Entry 2BX7 (X-ray diffraction, 2.04 A resolution); this record covers chains A and B.

Chain A (and B):
Molecule: Dihydroorotate dehydrogenase
From: Lactococcus lactis
Notes: EC 1.3.3.1; chain B of this document is another copy of the same molecule, construct and numbering; everything in this record applies to it too
UniProt: P54321 (PYRDA_LACLC); residue numbers follow UniProt; this construct covers 1-311
Amino-acid sequence (311 residues; each row starts with the number of its first residue):
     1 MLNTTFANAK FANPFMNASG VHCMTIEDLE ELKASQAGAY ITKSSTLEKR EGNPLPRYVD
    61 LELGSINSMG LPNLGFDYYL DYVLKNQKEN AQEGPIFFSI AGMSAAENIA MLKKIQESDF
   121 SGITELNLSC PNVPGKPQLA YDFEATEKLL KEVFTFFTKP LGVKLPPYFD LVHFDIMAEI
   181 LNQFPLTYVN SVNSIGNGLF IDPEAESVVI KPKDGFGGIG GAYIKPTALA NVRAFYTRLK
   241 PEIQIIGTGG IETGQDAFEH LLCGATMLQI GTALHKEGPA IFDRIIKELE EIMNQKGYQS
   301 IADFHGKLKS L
Bound ions: Mg2+: K33, S35
Small-molecule neighbours: FMN (flavin mononucleotide): A18, S19, G20, V21, K43, S44, Y58, S65, N67, M69, L71, E125, N127, K164, V192, N193, S194, G220, G221, I224, T248, G249, G250, I251, I270, G271, T272

How chain A and chain B interact:
Contacting residue pairs - 104 pairs, chain A then chain B:
  L63(A) - L63(B)  hydrophobic
  P137(A) - D170(B)
  P137(A) - V172(B)  hydrophobic
  Q138(A) - F169(B)  hydrogen bond (side chain-backbone)
  Q138(A) - D170(B)  hydrogen bond
  F169(A) - Q138(B)  hydrogen bond (backbone-side chain)
  F169(A) - F169(B)  hydrophobic
  F169(A) - I195(B)  hydrophobic
  F169(A) - G196(B)
  F169(A) - N197(B)  hydrogen bond (backbone-side chain)
  D170(A) - P137(B)
  D170(A) - Q138(B)  hydrogen bond (side chain-backbone)
  D170(A) - N197(B)
  L171(A) - N197(B)
  V172(A) - P137(B)  hydrophobic
  I195(A) - F169(B)  hydrophobic
  I195(A) - T227(B)
  G196(A) - F169(B)
  N197(A) - F169(B)  hydrogen bond (side chain-backbone)
  N197(A) - D170(B)
  N197(A) - L171(B)
  N197(A) - A230(B)
  G198(A) - P226(B)
  G198(A) - A230(B)
  L199(A) - P226(B)  hydrogen bond (backbone-backbone)
  L199(A) - L229(B)
  L199(A) - A230(B)
  L199(A) - R233(B)
  L199(A) - L308(B)  hydrophobic
  I201(A) - L229(B)  hydrophobic
  I201(A) - E259(B)
  I201(A) - C263(B)  hydrophobic
  I201(A) - L308(B)  hydrophobic
  P203(A) - Q255(B)
  P203(A) - F258(B)
  P203(A) - E259(B)
  P203(A) - K296(B)  hydrogen bond (backbone-side chain)
  E204(A) - K296(B)  hydrogen bond (backbone-side chain)
  E206(A) - F258(B)
  E206(A) - L262(B)
  E206(A) - K296(B)  salt bridge
  E206(A) - Y298(B)  hydrogen bond
  E206(A) - L308(B)
  E206(A) - K309(B)  hydrogen bond (backbone-backbone)
  S207(A) - L308(B)
  S207(A) - K309(B)  hydrogen bond (side chain-backbone)
  S207(A) - L311(B)
  V208(A) - L308(B)
  V208(A) - K309(B)  hydrogen bond (backbone-backbone)
  V208(A) - S310(B)
  V208(A) - L311(B)
  V209(A) - L311(B)
  I210(A) - L311(B)
  K211(A) - L311(B)
  D214(A) - S310(B)  hydrogen bond
  F216(A) - A230(B)
  F216(A) - R233(B)
  F216(A) - A234(B)
  I219(A) - P226(B)  hydrophobic
  A222(A) - Y223(B)
  Y223(A) - A222(B)
  Y223(A) - Y223(B)
  Y223(A) - P226(B)  hydrophobic
  P226(A) - G198(B)
  P226(A) - L199(B)  hydrogen bond (backbone-backbone)
  P226(A) - I219(B)  hydrophobic
  P226(A) - Y223(B)  hydrophobic
  T227(A) - I195(B)
  L229(A) - L199(B)
  L229(A) - I201(B)  hydrophobic
  A230(A) - N197(B)
  A230(A) - G198(B)
  A230(A) - L199(B)
  A230(A) - F216(B)
  R233(A) - L199(B)
  R233(A) - F216(B)
  A234(A) - F216(B)
  Q255(A) - P203(B)
  F258(A) - P203(B)
  F258(A) - E206(B)
  E259(A) - I201(B)
  E259(A) - P203(B)
  L262(A) - E206(B)
  C263(A) - L199(B)  hydrophobic
  C263(A) - I201(B)  hydrophobic
  K296(A) - P203(B)
  K296(A) - E204(B)  hydrogen bond (side chain-backbone)
  K296(A) - E206(B)  salt bridge
  Y298(A) - E206(B)  hydrogen bond
  L308(A) - I201(B)  hydrophobic
  L308(A) - E206(B)
  L308(A) - S207(B)
  L308(A) - V208(B)
  K309(A) - A205(B)  hydrogen bond (side chain-backbone)
  K309(A) - E206(B)  hydrogen bond (backbone-backbone)
  K309(A) - S207(B)  hydrogen bond (backbone-side chain)
  K309(A) - V208(B)  hydrogen bond (backbone-backbone)
  S310(A) - V208(B)
  S310(A) - D214(B)  hydrogen bond
  L311(A) - S207(B)
  L311(A) - V208(B)
  L311(A) - V209(B)
  L311(A) - I210(B)
  L311(A) - K211(B)  hydrogen bond (backbone-side chain)
Also at the interface, not in a pair above, chain A (50 interface residues in all): P56, Y141, H173, A205, K213, F304, K307
Also at the interface, not in a pair above, chain B (50 interface residues in all): P56, Y141, H173, K213, F304, K307

In short:
The chain A/chain B interface involves 50 residues from each chain, with 23 hydrogen bonds and 2 salt bridges.
Among the polar pairs are E206(A)-K296(B), Q138(A)-F169(B) and Q138(A)-D170(B). Ligands of chain A: flavin
mononucleotide. K33(A) and S35(A) form the Mg2+ site.
Chain A and chain B are both Dihydroorotate dehydrogenase (Lactococcus lactis); the structure, Crystal
structure of L. lactis dihydroorotate dehydrogense A in complex with 3,5-dihydroxybenzoate, was determined by
X-ray diffraction together with 2BSL from the same study.
